3MHF - chains A and B; structure by X-ray diffraction, 1.87 A resolution.

Chain A (and B):
Protein: Tagatose 1,6-diphosphate aldolase 2
Organism: Streptococcus pyogenes serotype M1
Notes: EC 4.1.2.40; chain B of this document is another copy of the same molecule, construct and numbering; everything in this record applies to it too
UniProt: P63705 (LACD2_STRP1); residues 1-326 here correspond to UniProt positions 2-327 (UniProt number = residue number + 1)
Sequence (326 residues; row label = number of the first residue in the row):
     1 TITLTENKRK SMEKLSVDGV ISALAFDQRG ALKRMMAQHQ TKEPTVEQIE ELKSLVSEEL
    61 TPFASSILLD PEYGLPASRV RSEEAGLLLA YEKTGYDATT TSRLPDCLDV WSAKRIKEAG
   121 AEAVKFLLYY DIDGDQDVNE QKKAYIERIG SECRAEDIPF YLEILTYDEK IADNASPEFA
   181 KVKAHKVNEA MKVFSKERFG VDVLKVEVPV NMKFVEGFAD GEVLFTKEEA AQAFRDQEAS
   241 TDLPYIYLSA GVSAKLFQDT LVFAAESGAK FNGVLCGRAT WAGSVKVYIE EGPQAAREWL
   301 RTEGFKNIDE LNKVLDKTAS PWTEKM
Not modelled in the structure: 1-2, 325-326
Metal / ion sites: Ca2+ site 1: Glu-83, Glu-84; Ca2+ site 2: Glu-238, Thr-241 (shared with 2 residues of chain C)
What the authors report for this chain:
  - catalytic residues: Lys-125 (proposed by the authors, not directly observed)

Interface between chain A and chain B:
Residue-residue contacts (52; chain A residue first):
  Tyr-91(A) / Arg-148(B)  hydrogen bond
  Cys-107(A) / Arg-148(B)
  Leu-108(A) / Arg-148(B)  hydrogen bond (backbone-side chain)
  Asp-109(A) / Gln-141(B)  hydrogen bond
  Asp-109(A) / Ala-144(B)
  Asp-109(A) / Arg-148(B)
  Val-110(A) / Glu-140(B)
  Val-110(A) / Gln-141(B)
  Val-110(A) / Ala-144(B)
  Trp-111(A) / Ala-144(B)
  Trp-111(A) / Arg-148(B)  hydrogen bond (backbone-side chain)
  Ser-112(A) / Ala-144(B)
  Ser-112(A) / Glu-147(B)  hydrogen bond
  Ser-112(A) / Arg-148(B)
  Lys-114(A) / Arg-198(B)
  Arg-115(A) / Glu-140(B)  salt bridge
  Arg-115(A) / Lys-143(B)
  Arg-115(A) / Ala-144(B)
  Arg-115(A) / Glu-147(B)  salt bridge
  Arg-115(A) / Arg-198(B)
  Glu-118(A) / Arg-198(B)  salt bridge
  Glu-140(A) / Val-110(B)
  Glu-140(A) / Arg-115(B)  salt bridge
  Gln-141(A) / Asp-109(B)  hydrogen bond
  Lys-143(A) / Arg-115(B)
  Ala-144(A) / Asp-109(B)
  Ala-144(A) / Val-110(B)
  Ala-144(A) / Trp-111(B)
  Ala-144(A) / Ser-112(B)
  Ala-144(A) / Arg-115(B)
  Glu-147(A) / Ser-112(B)  hydrogen bond
  Glu-147(A) / Arg-115(B)  salt bridge
  Arg-148(A) / Tyr-91(B)  hydrogen bond
  Arg-148(A) / Cys-107(B)
  Arg-148(A) / Leu-108(B)  hydrogen bond (side chain-backbone)
  Arg-148(A) / Asp-109(B)
  Arg-148(A) / Trp-111(B)  hydrogen bond (side chain-backbone)
  Arg-148(A) / Ser-112(B)
  Arg-148(A) / Glu-152(B)
  Ser-151(A) / Glu-152(B)
  Ser-151(A) / Ala-155(B)
  Ser-151(A) / Glu-156(B)  hydrogen bond
  Glu-152(A) / Arg-148(B)
  Glu-152(A) / Ser-151(B)
  Arg-154(A) / Ala-155(B)  hydrogen bond (side chain-backbone)
  Ala-155(A) / Ser-151(B)
  Ala-155(A) / Arg-154(B)  hydrogen bond (backbone-side chain)
  Ala-155(A) / Ala-155(B)
  Glu-156(A) / Ser-151(B)  hydrogen bond
  Arg-198(A) / Lys-114(B)
  Arg-198(A) / Arg-115(B)
  Arg-198(A) / Glu-118(B)  salt bridge
Interface residues without a listed pair, chain A (23 interface residues in all): Tyr-145
Interface residues without a listed pair, chain B (23 interface residues in all): Tyr-145

Overview:
The chain A/chain B interface involves 23 residues from each chain, with 14 hydrogen bonds and 6 salt bridges.
Among the polar pairs are Arg-115(A)/Glu-140(B), Arg-115(A)/Glu-147(B) and Glu-118(A)/Arg-198(B). Glu-83(A)
and Glu-84(A) coordinate Ca2+ site 1. Glu-238(A) and Thr-241(A) coordinate Ca2+ site 2. From the paper: the
catalytic residue Lys-125(A).
Both chains are Tagatose 1,6-diphosphate aldolase 2 (Streptococcus pyogenes serotype M1). Entry 3MHF
(Tagatose-1,6-bisphosphate aldolase from Streptococcus pyogenes) was determined by X-ray diffraction together
with 3MHG from the same study.
